1TKP - chains A and D of the 4 polymer chains in the assembly; structure by X-ray diffraction, 2.20 A resolution.

== Chain A (and D) ==
Molecule: Iron-rich dpsA-homolog protein
Organism: Halobacterium salinarum
Notes: chain D of this document is another copy of the same molecule, construct and numbering; everything in this record applies to it too
UniProt: Q9HMP7 (DPSA_HALN1); numbering as in UniProt (aligned over 1-182)
Chain sequence (182 residues; each row starts with the number of its first residue):
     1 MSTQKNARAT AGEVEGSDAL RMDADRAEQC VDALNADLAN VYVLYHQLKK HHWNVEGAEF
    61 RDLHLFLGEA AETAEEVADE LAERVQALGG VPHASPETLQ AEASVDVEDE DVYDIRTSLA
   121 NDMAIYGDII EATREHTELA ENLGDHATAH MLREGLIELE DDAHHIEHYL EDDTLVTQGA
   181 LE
Not modelled in the structure: 1, 182 (chain D: 1-6, 182)
Swiss-Prot annotation at these positions:
  - binding site (Fe cation): His-52, Asp-79, Glu-83
  - site: Trp-53 (Involved in iron translocation), Glu-56 (Involved in iron translocation), Glu-75 (Involved in iron nucleation), Val-85 (Involved in iron translocation), Gln-86 (Involved in iron translocation), Glu-154 (Involved in iron nucleation), His-164 (Involved in iron translocation), His-168 (Involved in iron translocation), Glu-171 (Involved in iron translocation)
Ion coordination: Fe ion site 1: His-52 (shared with 2 residues of chain B); Fe ion site 2: Glu-56 (shared with 2 residues of chain B); Na+: Glu-59 (shared with 1 residue of chain B; Glu-59(D) of chain D); Fe ion site 3: Glu-75 (shared with 1 residue of chain B); Fe ion site 4: Asp-79, Glu-83 (shared with 1 residue of chain B); Fe ion site 5: Gln-86 (shared with 1 residue of chain B; His-168(D) of chain D); Fe ion site 6 near Glu-154 (its only coordinating residue here); Fe ion site 7: His-168 (shared with 1 residue of chain C; Glu-56(D) of chain D)
From the paper describing this entry:
  - Fe ion coordination: Glu-56, Glu-75, Gln-86, Glu-154, His-168, Asp-172

== Chain A / chain D interface ==
Pairs across the interface (43):
  Ala-58(A) with Leu-175(D), hydrophobic; Val-176(D), hydrophobic
  Glu-59(A) with Ala-58(D); Val-176(D)
  Asp-62(A) with Arg-61(D), salt bridge; Asp-62(D)
  Phe-66(A) with Arg-61(D)
  Glu-69(A) with Arg-61(D), salt bridge
  His-165(A) with Phe-60(D)
  His-168(A) with Val-55(D), hydrogen bond (side chain-backbone); Glu-56(D), salt bridge; Gly-57(D), hydrogen bond (backbone-backbone); Phe-60(D)
  Tyr-169(A) with Gly-57(D); Ala-58(D); Phe-60(D), hydrophobic; Arg-61(D)
  Glu-171(A) with Glu-56(D); Gly-57(D)
  Asp-173(A) with Glu-56(D); Gly-57(D); Ala-58(D), hydrogen bond (backbone-backbone); Asp-114(D); Ile-115(D), hydrogen bond (side chain-backbone)
  Thr-174(A) with Glu-59(D), hydrogen bond; Ile-115(D)
  Leu-175(A) with Glu-59(D), hydrogen bond (backbone-side chain); Leu-63(D), hydrophobic; Ile-115(D); Arg-116(D), hydrogen bond (backbone-side chain); Leu-119(D), hydrophobic; Tyr-169(D), hydrophobic
  Val-176(A) with Glu-59(D); Thr-174(D); Val-176(D), hydrophobic
  Thr-177(A) with Arg-116(D)
  Gln-178(A) with Gln-178(D)
  Ala-180(A) with Asp-172(D); Asp-173(D); Thr-174(D)
  Leu-181(A) with Val-176(D); Gln-178(D); Leu-181(D), hydrophobic
Also at the interface, not in a pair above, chain A (18 interface residues in all): Leu-65
Also at the interface, not in a pair above, chain D (25 interface residues in all): Trp-53, Asn-54, Leu-170, Thr-177

== Summary ==
The interface between chain A and chain D involves 18 residues on one side and 25 on the other; the contacts
include 7 hydrogen bonds and 3 salt bridges. Polar pairs include Asp-62(A)/Arg-61(D), Glu-69(A)/Arg-61(D) and
His-168(A)/Glu-56(D). The paper reports Fe ion coordination by Glu-56(A), Glu-75(A) and Gln-86(A) among
others.
Chain A and chain D are both Iron-rich dpsA-homolog protein (Halobacterium salinarum); the structure, Iron-oxo
clusters biomineralizing on protein surfaces. Structural analysis of H.salinarum DpsA in its low and high ...,
was determined by X-ray diffraction together with 1TJO, 1TK6, 1TKO and 1MOJ from the same study.
